Entry 3PUH (X-ray diffraction, 2.30 A resolution); this record covers chains A and B.

# Chain A (and B)
Protein: Cocaine esterase
Organism: Rhodococcus sp
Notes: EC 3.1.1.-; chain B of this document is another copy of the same molecule, construct and numbering; everything in this record applies to it too
Reference sequence: Q9L9D7 (COCE_RHOSM); numbering as in UniProt (aligned over 1-574)
Sequence (587 residues; each row starts with the number of its first residue):
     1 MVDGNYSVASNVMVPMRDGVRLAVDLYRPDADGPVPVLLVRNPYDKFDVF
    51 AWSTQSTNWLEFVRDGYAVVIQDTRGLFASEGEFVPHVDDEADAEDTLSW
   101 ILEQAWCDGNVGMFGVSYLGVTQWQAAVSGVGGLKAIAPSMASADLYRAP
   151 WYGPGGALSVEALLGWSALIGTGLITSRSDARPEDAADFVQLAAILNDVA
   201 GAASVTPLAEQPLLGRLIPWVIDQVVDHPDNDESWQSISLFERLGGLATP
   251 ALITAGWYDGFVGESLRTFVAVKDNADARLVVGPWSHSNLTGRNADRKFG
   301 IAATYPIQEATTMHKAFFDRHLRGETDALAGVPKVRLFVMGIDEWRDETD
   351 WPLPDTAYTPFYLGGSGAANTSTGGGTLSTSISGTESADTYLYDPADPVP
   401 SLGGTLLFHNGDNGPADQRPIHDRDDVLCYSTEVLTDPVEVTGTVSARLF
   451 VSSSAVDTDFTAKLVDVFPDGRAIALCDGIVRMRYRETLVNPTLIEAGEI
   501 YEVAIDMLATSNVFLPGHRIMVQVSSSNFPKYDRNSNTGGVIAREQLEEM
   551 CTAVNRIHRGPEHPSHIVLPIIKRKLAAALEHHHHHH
Unresolved in the structure: 1-3, 575-587 (chain B: 575-587)
Sequence notes: expression tag (575-587)
Curated features (UniProtKB/Swiss-Prot):
  - active site: Ser117 (Acyl-ester intermediate), Asp259 (Charge relay system), His287 (Charge relay system)
  - binding site (substrate): Tyr44, Tyr118
  - site: Tyr44 (Probably involved in activating the substrate carbonyl and the acyl enzyme for hydrolysis)

# Chain A / chain B interface
Residue-residue contacts - 36 pairs, chain A then chain B:
  Gly4(A) - Ser10(B)  hydrogen bond (backbone-side chain)
  Asn5(A) - Val8(B)
  Asn5(A) - Ala9(B)
  Asn5(A) - Ser10(B)  hydrogen bond (side chain-backbone)
  Tyr6(A) - Ser7(B)
  Tyr6(A) - Val8(B)  hydrogen bond (backbone-backbone)
  Ser7(A) - Tyr6(B)
  Val8(A) - Asn5(B)
  Val8(A) - Tyr6(B)  hydrogen bond (backbone-backbone)
  Ala9(A) - Asn5(B)
  Ser10(A) - Gly4(B)  hydrogen bond (side chain-backbone)
  Ser10(A) - Asn5(B)  hydrogen bond (backbone-side chain)
  Phe47(A) - Arg64(B)
  Phe50(A) - Phe50(B)  hydrophobic
  Phe50(A) - Ser53(B)
  Phe50(A) - Thr54(B)
  Phe50(A) - Thr57(B)
  Phe50(A) - Asn58(B)
  Phe50(A) - Trp59(B)
  Ser53(A) - Phe50(B)
  Thr54(A) - Phe50(B)
  Thr57(A) - Phe50(B)
  Asn58(A) - Phe50(B)
  Trp59(A) - Phe50(B)
  Arg64(A) - Phe47(B)
  Asn197(A) - Gly300(B)
  Asn197(A) - Ile301(B)  hydrogen bond (side chain-backbone)
  Arg293(A) - Asn410(B)  hydrogen bond
  Arg293(A) - Asp412(B)  salt bridge
  Lys298(A) - Asn410(B)
  Gly300(A) - Asn197(B)
  Ile301(A) - Ala193(B)  hydrophobic
  Ile301(A) - Asn197(B)  hydrogen bond (backbone-side chain)
  Asn410(A) - Arg293(B)  hydrogen bond
  Asn410(A) - Lys298(B)  hydrogen bond
  Asp412(A) - Arg293(B)  salt bridge
Also at the interface, not in a pair above, chain A (26 interface residues in all): Asp48, Val49, Leu60, Ala193
Also at the interface, not in a pair above, chain B (26 interface residues in all): Asp48, Val49, Leu60

# Summary
The chain A/chain B interface involves 26 residues from each chain; the contacts include 11 hydrogen bonds and
2 salt bridges. Polar pairs include Arg293(A)-Asp412(B), Gly4(A)-Ser10(B) and Asn5(A)-Ser10(B). UniProt lists
3 active-site residues and substrate-binding residues Tyr44(A) and Tyr118(A) on chain A.
Chain A and chain B are both Cocaine esterase (Rhodococcus sp); the structure, Cocaine Esterase, wild-type
biologically active dimer, was determined by X-ray diffraction.
